Entry 4WDI (X-ray diffraction, 2.31 A resolution); this record covers chains A and C of the 3 polymer chains in the assembly.

[Chain A]
Protein: H-2 class I histocompatibility antigen, K-D alpha chain
From: Mus musculus
Notes: fragment: H-2Kd MHC, residues 22-296
Chain sequence (277 residues; row label = number of the first residue in the row; numbering starts at 0):
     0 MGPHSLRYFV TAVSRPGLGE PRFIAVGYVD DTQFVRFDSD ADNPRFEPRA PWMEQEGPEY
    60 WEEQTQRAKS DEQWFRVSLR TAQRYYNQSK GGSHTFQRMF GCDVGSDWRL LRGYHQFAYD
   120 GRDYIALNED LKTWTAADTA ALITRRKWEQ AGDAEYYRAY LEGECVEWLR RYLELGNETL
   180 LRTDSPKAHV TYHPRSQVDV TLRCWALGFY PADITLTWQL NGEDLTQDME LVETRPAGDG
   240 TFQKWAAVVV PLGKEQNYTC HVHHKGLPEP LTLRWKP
Disulfide bonds: Cys101-Cys164, Cys203-Cys259

[Chain C]
Protein: Insulin
From: Homo sapiens
UniProtKB: P01308 (INS_HUMAN); residues 1-9 here correspond to UniProt positions 39-47 (UniProt number = residue number + 38)
Chain sequence (9 residues; row label = number of the first residue in the row):
     1 LYLVCGERG
What the authors report for this chain:
  - mutagenesis - G9V: increased signaling

[How chain A and chain C interact]
Contacting residue pairs (47):
  Tyr7(A) - Leu1(C)
  Tyr7(A) - Tyr2(C)  hydrophobic
  Val9(A) - Tyr2(C)
  Phe22(A) - Tyr2(C)
  Gln63(A) - Leu1(C)
  Gln63(A) - Tyr2(C)  hydrogen bond (side chain-backbone)
  Arg66(A) - Tyr2(C)  hydrogen bond (side chain-backbone)
  Arg66(A) - Leu3(C)
  Arg66(A) - Val4(C)
  Ser69(A) - Val4(C)
  Asp70(A) - Tyr2(C)  hydrogen bond
  Asp70(A) - Val4(C)
  Asp70(A) - Cys5(C)  hydrogen bond (side chain-backbone)
  Trp73(A) - Cys5(C)
  Trp73(A) - Gly6(C)  hydrogen bond (side chain-backbone)
  Trp73(A) - Glu7(C)  hydrogen bond (side chain-backbone)
  Trp73(A) - Arg8(C)
  Val76(A) - Arg8(C)
  Ser77(A) - Arg8(C)
  Ser77(A) - Gly9(C)  hydrogen bond (side chain-backbone)
  Thr80(A) - Gly9(C)
  Tyr84(A) - Gly9(C)  hydrogen bond (side chain-backbone)
  Arg97(A) - Tyr2(C)
  Arg97(A) - Leu3(C)  hydrogen bond (side chain-backbone)
  Arg97(A) - Cys5(C)  hydrogen bond
  Phe99(A) - Tyr2(C)  hydrophobic
  Phe99(A) - Leu3(C)
  Phe116(A) - Cys5(C)  hydrophobic
  Thr143(A) - Gly9(C)  hydrogen bond (side chain-backbone)
  Lys146(A) - Arg8(C)
  Lys146(A) - Gly9(C)  hydrogen bond (side chain-backbone)
  Trp147(A) - Glu7(C)  hydrogen bond (side chain-backbone)
  Trp147(A) - Arg8(C)  hydrogen bond (side chain-backbone)
  Ala150(A) - Glu7(C)
  Asp152(A) - Gly6(C)
  Asp152(A) - Glu7(C)  hydrogen bond (side chain-backbone)
  Tyr155(A) - Leu3(C)
  Tyr155(A) - Val4(C)  hydrogen bond (side chain-backbone)
  Tyr156(A) - Leu3(C)  hydrophobic
  Tyr156(A) - Val4(C)
  Tyr156(A) - Cys5(C)
  Tyr156(A) - Gly6(C)  hydrogen bond (side chain-backbone)
  Tyr159(A) - Leu1(C)  hydrogen bond (side chain-backbone)
  Tyr159(A) - Leu3(C)  hydrophobic
  Glu163(A) - Leu1(C)
  Trp167(A) - Leu1(C)
  Tyr171(A) - Leu1(C)  hydrogen bond (side chain-backbone)
Other interface residues (no listed pair), chain A (34 interface residues in all): Leu5, Ala24, Phe45, Tyr59, Glu62, Ala67, Gln72, His114
Interface features reported in the paper:
  - pairs named by the authors: Tyr84(A)-Gly9(C)
  - interface residues, chain C: Tyr2(C), Cys5(C), Gly9(C)

[In short]
34 residues of chain A and 9 residues of chain C are in contact, with 19 hydrogen bonds. Among the polar pairs
are Gln63(A)-Tyr2(C), Arg66(A)-Tyr2(C) and Asp70(A)-Tyr2(C). The authors report a contact between Tyr84(A) and
Gly9(C). The paper reports that G9V of chain C increases signaling; interface residues Tyr2(C), Cys5(C) and
Gly9(C).
Chain A is H-2 class I histocompatibility antigen, K-D alpha chain (Mus musculus) and chain C is Insulin (Homo
sapiens); the structure, Weak TCR binding to an unstable insulin epitope drives type 1 diabetes, was
determined by X-ray diffraction, deposited together with 4Z76 and 4Z78.
